Entry 7D6Q (X-ray diffraction, 1.80 A resolution); this record covers chains E and F of the 6 polymer chains in the assembly.

Chain E (and F):
Protein: Shiga toxin 2 B subunit
From: Escherichia coli
Notes: chain F of this document is another copy of the same molecule, construct and numbering; everything in this record applies to it too
Reference sequence: Q7DJJ2 (Q7DJJ2_ECOLX); residues 1-70 here correspond to UniProt positions 20-89 (UniProt number = residue number + 19)
Chain sequence (70 residues; each row starts with the number of its first residue):
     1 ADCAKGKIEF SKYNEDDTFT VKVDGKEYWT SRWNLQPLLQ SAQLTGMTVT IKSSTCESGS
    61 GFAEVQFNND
Disulfide bonds: Cys3-Cys56
From the paper describing this entry:
  - mutagenesis - W29A, W33A, G61A: decreased binding to MMbetaA-tet

Interface between chain E and chain F:
Pairs across the interface (36):
  Arg32(E) - Glu15(F)  hydrogen bond (side chain-backbone)
  Arg32(E) - Asp17(F)  salt bridge
  Asn34(E) - Tyr13(F)  hydrogen bond
  Asn34(E) - Trp33(F)
  Asn34(E) - Gln36(F)
  Leu35(E) - Tyr13(F)  hydrophobic
  Leu38(E) - Tyr13(F)  hydrophobic
  Leu38(E) - Gln36(F)
  Leu38(E) - Pro37(F)  hydrophobic
  Leu38(E) - Gln40(F)  hydrogen bond (backbone-side chain)
  Ser41(E) - Gln40(F)
  Ala42(E) - Gln40(F)
  Thr45(E) - Leu44(F)
  Met47(E) - Gln40(F)
  Met47(E) - Gln43(F)
  Met47(E) - Leu44(F)  hydrophobic
  Ala63(E) - Tyr13(F)
  Ala63(E) - Asn14(F)
  Ala63(E) - Glu15(F)  hydrogen bond (backbone-backbone)
  Glu64(E) - Lys12(F)  salt bridge
  Glu64(E) - Tyr13(F)
  Glu64(E) - Glu15(F)
  Val65(E) - Lys12(F)
  Val65(E) - Tyr13(F)  hydrogen bond (backbone-backbone)
  Gln66(E) - Phe10(F)
  Gln66(E) - Ser11(F)
  Gln66(E) - Lys12(F)
  Phe67(E) - Phe10(F)
  Phe67(E) - Ser11(F)  hydrogen bond (backbone-backbone)
  Phe67(E) - Gln40(F)
  Phe67(E) - Gln43(F)  hydrogen bond (backbone-side chain)
  Asn68(E) - Glu9(F)
  Asn68(E) - Phe10(F)
  Asn68(E) - Gln43(F)
  Asn69(E) - Gln43(F)  hydrogen bond (side chain-backbone)
  Asn69(E) - Leu44(F)
Also at the interface, not in a pair above, chain E (19 interface residues in all): Pro37, Lys52, Ser53, Ser54
Also at the interface, not in a pair above, chain F (15 interface residues in all): Phe19

Overview:
The interface between chain E and chain F involves 19 residues on one side and 15 on the other, with 8
hydrogen bonds and 2 salt bridges. Polar contacts include Arg32(E)-Asp17(F), Glu64(E)-Lys12(F) and
Arg32(E)-Glu15(F). The paper reports that W29A, W33A and G61A of chain E reduce binding to MMbetaA-tet.
Chain E and chain F are both Shiga toxin 2 B subunit (Escherichia coli); the structure, Crystal structure of
the Stx2a, was determined by X-ray diffraction (same publication as 7D6R).
